Entry 6WTC (X-ray diffraction, 1.85 A resolution); this record covers chains A and B.

Chain A:
Molecule: Non-structural protein 7
Source organism: Severe acute respiratory syndrome coronavirus 2
UniProt: P0DTD1 (R1AB_SARS2); residues 1-83 here correspond to UniProt positions 3860-3942 (UniProt number = residue number + 3859)
Chain sequence (86 residues; each row starts with the number of its first residue; numbers below 1 keep their minus sign (Ser-2 is residue -2)):
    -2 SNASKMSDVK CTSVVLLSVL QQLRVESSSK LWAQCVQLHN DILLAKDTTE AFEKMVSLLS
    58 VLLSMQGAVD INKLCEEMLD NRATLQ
Unresolved in the structure: -2 to 0, 74-83
Sequence notes: expression tag (-2 to 0)
Swiss-Prot annotation at these positions:
  - site: Gln83 (Cleavage)

Chain B:
Molecule: Non-structural protein 8
Source organism: Severe acute respiratory syndrome coronavirus 2
Notes: fragment: C-terminal domain
UniProt: P0DTD1 (R1AB_SARS2); residues 77-198 here correspond to UniProt positions 4019-4140 (UniProt number = residue number + 3942)
Chain sequence (122 residues; numbered 77 to 198; the number before each row is that of its first residue):
    77 EDKRAKVTSA MQTMLFTMLR KLDNDALNNI INNARDGCVP LNIIPLTTAA KLMVVIPDYN
   137 TYKNTCDGTT FTYASALWEI QQVVDADSKI VQLSEISMDN SPNLAWPLIV TALRANSAVK
   197 LQ
Unresolved in the structure: 77-78, 195-198
Swiss-Prot annotation at these positions:
  - site: Gln198 (Cleavage)

Interface between chain A and chain B:
Pairs across the interface (53; chain A residue first):
  Lys2(A) - Leu98(B)
  Asp5(A) - Leu98(B)
  Val6(A) - Leu98(B)  hydrophobic
  Thr9(A) - Leu91(B)
  Thr9(A) - Met94(B)
  Thr9(A) - Leu95(B)
  Thr9(A) - Leu98(B)
  Val12(A) - Met87(B)  hydrophobic
  Val12(A) - Met90(B)  hydrophobic
  Val12(A) - Leu91(B)  hydrophobic
  Leu13(A) - Leu91(B)  hydrophobic
  Ser15(A) - Met87(B)  hydrogen bond
  Val16(A) - Met87(B)  hydrophobic
  Val16(A) - Gln88(B)
  Leu20(A) - Gln88(B)
  Leu35(A) - Ile119(B)  hydrophobic
  Phe49(A) - Asn100(B)
  Phe49(A) - Leu103(B)  hydrophobic
  Glu50(A) - Leu122(B)
  Glu50(A) - Ala194(B)
  Lys51(A) - Leu122(B)
  Met52(A) - Leu95(B)  hydrophobic
  Met52(A) - Leu103(B)
  Val53(A) - Ala102(B)  hydrophobic
  Val53(A) - Leu103(B)  hydrophobic
  Val53(A) - Ile106(B)
  Val53(A) - Ile120(B)  hydrophobic
  Val53(A) - Ala150(B)  hydrophobic
  Ser54(A) - Ile119(B)
  Ser54(A) - Ile120(B)  hydrogen bond (side chain-backbone)
  Ser54(A) - Leu122(B)
  Leu56(A) - Leu95(B)  hydrophobic
  Leu56(A) - Leu103(B)  hydrophobic
  Leu56(A) - Ile106(B)  hydrophobic
  Leu56(A) - Ile107(B)  hydrophobic
  Ser57(A) - Pro116(B)
  Ser57(A) - Ile119(B)
  Ser57(A) - Ile120(B)  hydrogen bond (side chain-backbone)
  Leu59(A) - Leu91(B)  hydrophobic
  Leu59(A) - Phe92(B)  hydrophobic
  Leu60(A) - Ile106(B)
  Leu60(A) - Val115(B)
  Ser61(A) - Pro116(B)
  Gln63(A) - Leu117(B)
  Val66(A) - Gln88(B)
  Ile68(A) - Phe92(B)  hydrophobic
  Ile68(A) - Arg111(B)
  Asn69(A) - Arg111(B)  hydrogen bond
  Leu71(A) - Gln88(B)
  Leu71(A) - Thr89(B)
  Leu71(A) - Phe92(B)  hydrophobic
  Cys72(A) - Phe92(B)  hydrophobic
  Cys72(A) - Arg111(B)
Also at the interface, not in a pair above, chain A (29 interface residues in all): Gln31, Val58
Also at the interface, not in a pair above, chain B (26 interface residues in all): Asp99, Ala110, Asn118

Summary:
29 residues of chain A and 26 residues of chain B are in contact, with 4 hydrogen bonds. Among the polar pairs
are Ser15(A)-Met87(B), Ser54(A)-Ile120(B) and Ser57(A)-Ile120(B).
Chain A is Non-structural protein 7 and chain B is Non-structural protein 8, both from Severe acute
respiratory syndrome coronavirus 2; the structure, Crystal Structure of the Second Form of the Co-factor
Complex of NSP7 and the C-terminal Domain ..., was determined by X-ray diffraction.
